Entry 7MLE (X-ray diffraction, 2.20 A resolution); this record covers chains A and C of the 3 polymer chains in the assembly.

== Chain A ==
Molecule: HLA class I histocompatibility antigen, A alpha chain
Source organism: Homo sapiens
UniProtKB: P04439 (HLAA_HUMAN); residues 1-277 here correspond to UniProt positions 25-301 (UniProt number = residue number + 24)
Amino-acid sequence (277 residues; row label = number of the first residue in the row):
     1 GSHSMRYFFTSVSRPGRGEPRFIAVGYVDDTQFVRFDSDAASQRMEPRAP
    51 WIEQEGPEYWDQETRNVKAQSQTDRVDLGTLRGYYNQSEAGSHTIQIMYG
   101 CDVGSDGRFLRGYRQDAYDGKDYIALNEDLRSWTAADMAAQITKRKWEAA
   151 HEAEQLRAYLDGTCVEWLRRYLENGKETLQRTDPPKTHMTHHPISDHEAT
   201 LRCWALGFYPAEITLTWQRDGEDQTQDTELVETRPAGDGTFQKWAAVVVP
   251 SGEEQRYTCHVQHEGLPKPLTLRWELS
Disulfides: Cys101-Cys164, Cys203-Cys259
Swiss-Prot annotation at these positions:
  - region: Glu275 to Ser277 (Connecting peptide)
  - binding site (a peptide antigen): Tyr7, Thr73, Tyr84, Asp116, Thr143, Lys146, Tyr159, Tyr171
  - modified residue: Tyr59 (Sulfotyrosine)
  - glycosylation: Asn86 (N-linked (GlcNAc...) asparagine)

== Chain C ==
Molecule: Nucleoprotein peptide
UniProtKB: P13884 (NCAP_INBAC); residues 1-9 here correspond to UniProt positions 323-331 (UniProt number = residue number + 322)
Amino-acid sequence (9 residues; numbered 1 to 9; the number before each row is that of its first residue):
     1 VVRPSVASK

== Chain A / chain C interface ==
Residue-residue contacts (40; chain A residue first):
  Met5(A) - Val1(C)
  Tyr7(A) - Val1(C)  hydrogen bond (side chain-backbone)
  Tyr7(A) - Val2(C)  hydrophobic
  Met45(A) - Val2(C)  hydrophobic
  Tyr59(A) - Val1(C)  hydrophobic
  Glu63(A) - Val1(C)
  Glu63(A) - Val2(C)  hydrogen bond (side chain-backbone)
  Asn66(A) - Val2(C)
  Asn66(A) - Arg3(C)
  Asn66(A) - Pro4(C)
  Val67(A) - Val2(C)
  Gln70(A) - Val6(C)
  Thr73(A) - Val6(C)
  Thr73(A) - Ala7(C)
  Thr73(A) - Ser8(C)
  Asp77(A) - Ser8(C)
  Asp77(A) - Lys9(C)  hydrogen bond (side chain-backbone)
  Thr80(A) - Lys9(C)
  Tyr84(A) - Lys9(C)  hydrogen bond (side chain-backbone)
  Ile95(A) - Lys9(C)
  Tyr99(A) - Val2(C)
  Tyr99(A) - Arg3(C)  hydrogen bond (side chain-backbone)
  Arg114(A) - Arg3(C)
  Asp116(A) - Lys9(C)  salt bridge
  Thr143(A) - Lys9(C)  hydrogen bond (side chain-backbone)
  Lys146(A) - Ser8(C)
  Lys146(A) - Lys9(C)  hydrogen bond (side chain-backbone)
  Trp147(A) - Ala7(C)
  Trp147(A) - Ser8(C)  hydrogen bond (side chain-backbone)
  Trp147(A) - Lys9(C)
  Glu152(A) - Arg3(C)  salt bridge
  Glu152(A) - Ala7(C)
  Gln155(A) - Arg3(C)
  Gln155(A) - Ser5(C)  hydrogen bond
  Leu156(A) - Arg3(C)
  Tyr159(A) - Val1(C)  hydrogen bond (side chain-backbone)
  Tyr159(A) - Val2(C)
  Tyr159(A) - Arg3(C)
  Trp167(A) - Val1(C)
  Tyr171(A) - Val1(C)  hydrogen bond (side chain-backbone)
Interface residues without a listed pair, chain A (32 interface residues in all): Phe9, Gln62, Ala69, Leu81, Ile97, Tyr123, Thr163
From the paper, about this interface:
  - residue pairs: Leu81(A)-Lys9(C) (hydrophobic contact), Ile95(A)-Lys9(C) (hydrophobic contact), Ile97(A)-Lys9(C) (hydrophobic contact), Asp116(A)-Lys9(C) (salt bridge), Glu152(A)-Arg3(C) (salt bridge)

== Overview ==
Chain A and chain C form an interface of 32 and 9 residues respectively; the contacts include 11 hydrogen
bonds and 2 salt bridges. Polar pairs include Asp116(A)-Lys9(C), Glu152(A)-Arg3(C) and Tyr7(A)-Val1(C). The
paper describes hydrophobic contacts between Leu81(A) and Lys9(C), Ile95(A) and Lys9(C) and Ile97(A) and
Lys9(C); salt bridges between Asp116(A) and Lys9(C) and Glu152(A) and Arg3(C).
Here chain A is HLA class I histocompatibility antigen, A alpha chain (Homo sapiens) and chain C is
Nucleoprotein peptide. Entry 7MLE (Crystal Structure of HLA-A*03:01 in complex with VVRPSVASK, an 9-mer
epitope from Influenza B virus) was determined by X-ray diffraction.
